PDB entry 8PM8 | X-ray diffraction, 1.57 A resolution | chains A and B

[Chain A (and B)]
Molecule: Transthyretin
Organism: Homo sapiens
Notes: chain B of this document is another copy of the same molecule, construct and numbering; everything in this record applies to it too
UniProt: P02766 (TTHY_HUMAN); residues 1-127 here correspond to UniProt positions 21-147 (UniProt number = residue number + 20)
Chain sequence (127 residues; numbered 1 to 127; the number before each row is that of its first residue):
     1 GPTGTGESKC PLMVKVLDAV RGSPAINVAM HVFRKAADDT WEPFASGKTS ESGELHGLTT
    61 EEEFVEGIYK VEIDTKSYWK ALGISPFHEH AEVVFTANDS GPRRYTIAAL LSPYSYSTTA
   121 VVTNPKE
Disordered / not traced: 1-9, 126-127
Differences from the reference sequence: engineered mutation Met30 (Val50 in P02766)
Ligand contacts: Tolcapone (TCW): Lys15, Leu17, Thr106, Ala108, Ala109, Leu110, Ser117, Thr118, Thr119, Val121
Reported in the primary citation:
  - binding site for Tolcapone: Lys15
  - disease-associated variants - V30M (citing earlier work)

[How chain A and chain B interact]
Pairs across the interface - 44 pairs, chain A then chain B:
  Lys76(A) with Thr96(B)
  Phe87(A) with Phe95(B), hydrophobic; Thr96(B); Tyr105(B), hydrophobic; Ile107(B), hydrophobic; Ala120(B), hydrophobic
  His88(A) with Val93(B); Val94(B); Thr118(B)
  Glu89(A) with Val94(B), hydrogen bond (backbone-backbone); Thr96(B), hydrogen bond
  His90(A) with Val94(B)
  Glu92(A) with Glu92(B); Val94(B); Tyr116(B), hydrogen bond (backbone-side chain)
  Val93(A) with Phe87(B), hydrophobic; His88(B)
  Val94(A) with His88(B); Glu89(B), hydrogen bond (backbone-backbone); His90(B); Glu92(B)
  Phe95(A) with Phe87(B), hydrophobic; Glu89(B)
  Thr96(A) with Glu89(B), hydrogen bond
  Tyr105(A) with Phe87(B), hydrophobic
  Ile107(A) with Phe87(B), hydrophobic
  Tyr114(A) with Thr119(B), hydrogen bond (backbone-side chain); Ala120(B), hydrogen bond (backbone-backbone)
  Ser115(A) with Thr118(B), hydrogen bond (side chain-backbone); Thr119(B), hydrogen bond
  Tyr116(A) with Glu92(B), hydrogen bond (side chain-backbone); Tyr116(B); Ser117(B); Thr118(B), hydrogen bond (backbone-backbone)
  Ser117(A) with Tyr116(B); Ser117(B), hydrogen bond
  Thr118(A) with His88(B); Ser115(B), hydrogen bond (backbone-side chain); Tyr116(B), hydrogen bond (backbone-backbone)
  Thr119(A) with Tyr114(B), hydrogen bond (side chain-backbone); Ser115(B), hydrogen bond
  Ala120(A) with Phe87(B), hydrophobic; Tyr114(B), hydrogen bond (backbone-backbone)
  Val122(A) with Tyr114(B), hydrophobic
Interface residues without a listed pair, chain A (21 interface residues in all): Ile68
Interface residues without a listed pair, chain B (21 interface residues in all): Ile68, Lys76, Val122

[Summary]
Chain A and chain B each contribute 21 residues to their interface; the contacts include 17 hydrogen bonds.
Polar pairs include Glu89(A)-Thr96(B), Glu92(A)-Tyr116(B) and Tyr114(A)-Thr119(B). Chain A binds Tolcapone.
From the paper: a binding site for Tolcapone at Lys15(A).
Chain A and chain B are both Transthyretin (Homo sapiens); the structure, V30M Transthyretin structure in
complex with Tolcalpone, was determined by X-ray diffraction (same publication as 8PM9, 8PMA and 8PMO).
